5VMC - chains B and D of the 6 polymer chains in the assembly; structure by X-ray diffraction, 2.15 A resolution.

== Chain B (and D) ==
Molecule: Hemagglutinin HA2
Organism: Influenza A virus (strain A/Brevig Mission/1/1918 H1N1)
Notes: chain D of this document is another copy of the same molecule, construct and numbering; everything in this record applies to it too
UniProt: Q9WFX3 (HEMA_I18A0); residues 1-185 here correspond to UniProt positions 345-529 (UniProt number = residue number + 344)
Amino-acid sequence (191 residues; numbered 1 to 191; the number before each row is that of its first residue):
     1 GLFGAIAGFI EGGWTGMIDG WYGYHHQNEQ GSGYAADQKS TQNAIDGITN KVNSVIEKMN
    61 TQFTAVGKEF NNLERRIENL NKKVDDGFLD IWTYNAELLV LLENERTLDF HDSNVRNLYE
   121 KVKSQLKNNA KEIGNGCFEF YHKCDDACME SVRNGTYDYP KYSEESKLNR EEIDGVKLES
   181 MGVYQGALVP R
Disordered / not traced: 165-191
Differences from the reference sequence: expression tag (186-191)
UniProt features mapped onto this chain:
  - glycosylation: Asn154 (N-linked (GlcNAc...) asparagine)
Disulfides: Cys144-Cys148

== How chain B and chain D interact ==
Contacting residue pairs (43; chain B residue first):
  Gly1(B) with Asn117(D), hydrogen bond (backbone-side chain)
  Leu2(B) with Phe3(D); Arg106(D); Ser113(D), hydrogen bond (backbone-side chain); Asn117(D)
  Phe3(B) with Phe3(D), hydrophobic
  Gly4(B) with Asn117(D)
  Arg76(B) with Lys68(D); Glu69(D), hydrogen bond (side chain-backbone); Phe70(D); Glu74(D), salt bridge
  Asn79(B) with Lys68(D)
  Leu80(B) with Asn81(D)
  Lys83(B) with Val66(D), hydrogen bond (side chain-backbone); Asn81(D), hydrogen bond; Asp85(D), salt bridge; Phe88(D)
  Val84(B) with Val84(D), hydrophobic; Phe88(D)
  Asp86(B) with Gln62(D)
  Gly87(B) with Phe88(D)
  Phe88(B) with Phe88(D), hydrophobic
  Asp90(B) with Asn60(D); Gln62(D), hydrogen bond; Trp92(D)
  Ile91(B) with Phe88(D), hydrophobic; Ile91(D), hydrophobic; Trp92(D)
  Tyr94(B) with Val55(D), hydrogen bond (side chain-backbone); Lys58(D); Met59(D); Trp92(D), hydrophobic; Leu99(D)
  Asn95(B) with Asn95(D)
  Glu97(B) with Lys58(D), salt bridge
  Leu98(B) with Leu99(D), hydrophobic
  Leu101(B) with Ser54(D); Lys58(D)
  Leu102(B) with Glu103(D)
  Glu105(B) with Arg106(D)
  Arg106(B) with Arg106(D)
  Asp109(B) with Arg106(D), salt bridge
  Arg116(B) with Glu120(D), salt bridge
Other interface residues (no listed pair), chain B (26 interface residues in all): Ile77, Ile133
Other interface residues (no listed pair), chain D (30 interface residues in all): Ile77, Leu80, Phe110, Arg116, Lys127

== Summary ==
The interface between chain B and chain D involves 26 residues on one side and 30 on the other, with 7
hydrogen bonds and 5 salt bridges. Polar pairs include Arg76(B)-Glu74(D), Lys83(B)-Asp85(D) and
Glu97(B)-Lys58(D).
Chain B and chain D are both Hemagglutinin HA2 (Influenza A virus (strain A/Brevig Mission/1/1918 H1N1)); the
structure, Influenza hemagglutinin H1 mutant DH1 in complex with 6'SLN, was determined by X-ray diffraction
together with 5VMF, 5VMG and 5VMJ from the same study.
